Entry 9K2V (electron microscopy, 3.40 A resolution); this record covers chains V and e of the 30 polymer chains in the assembly.

Chain V:
Protein: Internal virion protein
Organism: Anabaena phage A-4L
UniProtKB: A0A059PY42 (A0A059PY42_9CAUD); numbering as in UniProt (aligned over 1-380)
Sequence (380 residues; each row starts with the number of its first residue):
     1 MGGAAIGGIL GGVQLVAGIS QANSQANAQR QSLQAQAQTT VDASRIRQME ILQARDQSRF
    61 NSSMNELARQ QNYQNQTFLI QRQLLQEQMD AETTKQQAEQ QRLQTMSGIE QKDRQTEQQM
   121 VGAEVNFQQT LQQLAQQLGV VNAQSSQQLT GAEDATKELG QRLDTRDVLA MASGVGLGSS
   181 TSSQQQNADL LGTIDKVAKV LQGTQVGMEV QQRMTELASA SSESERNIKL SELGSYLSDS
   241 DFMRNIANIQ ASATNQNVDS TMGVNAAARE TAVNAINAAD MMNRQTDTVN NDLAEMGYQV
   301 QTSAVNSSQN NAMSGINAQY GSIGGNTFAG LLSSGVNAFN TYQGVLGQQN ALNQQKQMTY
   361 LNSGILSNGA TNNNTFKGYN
Disordered / not traced: 93-380

Chain e:
Protein: Internal protein
Organism: Anabaena phage A-4L
UniProtKB: A0A059PY91 (A0A059PY91_9CAUD); residues 1-1058 here = UniProt positions 1-1058
Sequence (1058 residues; numbered 1 to 1058; the number before each row is that of its first residue):
     1 MTIKLIGVDN LDNSQQYNEA TNSALVQSLE RNQQSVSKTQ QILEAGNAAI AQQAVSIGQA
    61 SQQKAQANAN RGSGIGGLLE GVSKAVGTYW EINQNQQLKQ AQIDAKTQVI QREQAEAVAR
   121 AAEKAAAEAA EANKQQALTV SEQEANAVRV ELGDLYNEWR SGDKFRSEPG GMTKFRDAGL
   181 ARIMSRTNIT EAQKKELINL HYGNWDAEMK AYSDRTAKYA EEVSQVRRES VIKERTFRVN
   241 SVVSGLTWDA DPTDAIKKVD AMVSSTVNDQ NLPLLDRLQA ANSMYNTAYE KVVNNATARA
   301 EVERKMKALQ AYQYEAITNW NDQTKPRAER EAFDQQLQAK HGLNVDSSYM AWENSRKQYI
   361 EFQQQSRQLQ DLEQNGLIDS ARKVNLSDDF VGSVVQLILY GEGNTAALKE RFTDNRNFEA
   421 NTAGAGEVRR LLEAVPRMRR ETDSLRSDNA ALQVARTRLQ REGVTFLMNA DARTRGLLES
   481 FAQQFMVNLP KSNVGLTPEQ QAEYARQTNQ VQQAIEQQII INDQRVQNNA AELAKYGLSE
   541 PEDVLRKNAA TRRKLVNDTM YQLGTQAEQV RRTQTSGYGQ LGITSPTTAL GEGANRERLT
   601 FVAPDGYRRL RPPVVANLAT VKFTGSSRNG IVPGSKVMLP FMAADAGRVR VNSDNHREAR
   661 AKHTHAGEDI AAPGGTKVVS YVSGQVIKVT RQKGIGYGRY ITIKGDDGMY HRFAHLSAHN
   721 VKQGQRVEAG HVIGLVGDDG SPGSYHLHWE VRDNDGYGAN GTVNPLKYMG GVNFKESSAP
   781 PPQGNTNGWG YNVNNPPTAR VPANAIKLPN GKFLVNNRTG ALGNPTARAA SEQYTVGRPV
   841 NTGKVSGSSW SGTNDYGETY GYAYLANNPE FTKKLAITAT RLGISAQWLV DIMAFETGNF
   901 KKATNWSHSR TGVVGLIGFT PATARALGTT TYALAKMPPE KQLDYVYKYL SDPQLKPHLS
   961 KGVEYVAASI FGGSPLVRKM VNNRSGAMQR GDGDINLQNY LKKLGRDVGR RYDIRSMSRA
  1021 DRLIGSAVHT GFHEGCATCA ALRSSGSDIV PHNAEFDA
Disordered / not traced: 1-37, 63-137, 481-495, 590-1058

Interface between chain V and chain e:
Pairs across the interface (20):
  Gly2(V) - Tyr219(e)  hydrogen bond (backbone-side chain)
  Gly3(V) - Tyr219(e)
  Gly3(V) - Glu222(e)
  Gly3(V) - Val223(e)
  Ile6(V) - Tyr219(e)
  Ile6(V) - Val223(e)  hydrophobic
  Gly7(V) - Val223(e)
  Gly7(V) - Val226(e)
  Gly8(V) - Val226(e)
  Leu10(V) - Val223(e)  hydrophobic
  Leu10(V) - Arg227(e)
  Gly11(V) - Arg227(e)
  Gln14(V) - Arg227(e)
  Gln14(V) - Asn271(e)  hydrogen bond
  Leu15(V) - Val231(e)  hydrophobic
  Leu15(V) - Glu234(e)
  Ile19(V) - Glu234(e)
  Gln21(V) - Met350(e)  hydrogen bond
  Gln25(V) - Met350(e)
  Gln25(V) - Asn354(e)
Interface residues without a listed pair, chain V (13 interface residues in all): Ala4
Interface residues without a listed pair, chain e (12 interface residues in all): Ser230, Arg238

Summary:
The interface between chain V and chain e involves 13 residues on one side and 12 on the other, with 3
hydrogen bonds. Polar contacts include Gly2(V)-Tyr219(e), Gln14(V)-Asn271(e) and Gln21(V)-Met350(e).
Here chain V is Internal virion protein and chain e is Internal protein, both from Anabaena phage A-4L. Entry
9K2V (Cyanophage A4 pre-ejectosome) was determined by electron microscopy (same publication as 9JWB, 9K09 and
9K3A).
